Entry 7KTC (X-ray diffraction, 1.65 A resolution); this record covers chains A and T of the 4 polymer chains in the assembly.

# Chain A
Molecule: DNA-directed DNA/RNA polymerase mu
Organism: Homo sapiens
Notes: EC 2.7.7.7
Reference sequence: Q9NP87 (DPOLM_HUMAN); residue numbers follow UniProt; this construct covers 132-397, 410-494
Chain sequence (356 residues; numbered 127 to 494; 12 numbers in that range are skipped by the numbering (no residue carries them; nothing is unmodelled there); the number before each row is that of its first residue):
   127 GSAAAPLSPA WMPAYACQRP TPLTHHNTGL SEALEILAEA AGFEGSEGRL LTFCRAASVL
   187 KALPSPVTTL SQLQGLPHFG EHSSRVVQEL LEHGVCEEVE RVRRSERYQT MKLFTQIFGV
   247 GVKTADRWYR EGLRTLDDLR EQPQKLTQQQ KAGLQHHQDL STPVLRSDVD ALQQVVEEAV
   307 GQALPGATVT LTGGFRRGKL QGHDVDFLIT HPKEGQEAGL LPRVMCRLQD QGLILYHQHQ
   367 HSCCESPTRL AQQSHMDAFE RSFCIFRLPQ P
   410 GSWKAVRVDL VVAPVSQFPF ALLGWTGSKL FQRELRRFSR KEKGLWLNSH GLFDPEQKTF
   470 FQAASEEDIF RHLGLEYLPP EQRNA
Unresolved in the structure: 127-137, 365-383
Covalent attachments: 2,3-dihydroxy-1,4-dithiobutane (DTT) linked to Cys180
Construct notes: expression tag (127-131); conflict Gly410 (Pro in Q9NP87)
Bound ions: Mn2+ site 1 near His219 (its only coordinating residue here); Na+: Thr241, Ile243, Val246 (shared with 1 residue of chain P); Mn2+ site 2: Asp330, Asp332 (together with pyrophosphate) (shared with 1 residue of chain P); Mn2+ site 3: Asp332, Asp418 (shared with 1 residue of chain P); Mn2+ site 4: Glu386, His459
Residues lining bound ligands: pyrophosphate (PPV): Gly319, Gly320, Arg323, Lys325, Gly328, His329, Asp330, Asp332
Curated features (UniProtKB/Swiss-Prot):
  - region: Arg323 to Asp332 (Involved in ssDNA binding)
  - binding site (Mg(2+)): Asp330, Asp332, Asp418
  - site: Gly433 (Responsible for the low discrimination between dNTP and rNTP)
Reported in the primary citation:
  - mutagenesis - R445A: increased catalytic activity on dGTP misinsertion
  - Mn2+ coordination: Asp330
  - mutagenesis - K438D: decreased catalytic activity on Mg2+-dependent dGTP:At
  - mutagenesis - K438D (23-fold): decreased catalytic activity on :Ct insertion
  - mutagenesis - K438D: unchanged catalytic activity on in the presence of Mn2+
  - mutagenesis - Q441A: unchanged catalytic activity on 8-oxodGTP

# Chain T
Molecule: 9-nt DNA strand
Sequence (9 nucleotides; each row starts with the number of its first residue):
     1 CGGCCTACG
Bound ions: Mn2+ near DG2 (its only coordinating residue here)

# Interface between chain A and chain T
Contacting residue pairs (23):
  Gly174(A) - DC4(T)  base contact
  Leu177(A) - DC4(T)  phosphate contact
  Leu177(A) - DC5(T)  phosphate contact
  Gln364(A) - DG9(T)  phosphate contact
  Phe385(A) - DG9(T)  phosphate contact
  Glu386(A) - DC8(T)  sugar contact
  Glu386(A) - DG9(T)  hydrogen bond to the phosphate
  Arg387(A) - DA7(T)  hydrogen bond to the base
  Arg387(A) - DC8(T)  hydrogen bond to the sugar
  Arg387(A) - DG9(T)  hydrogen bond to the phosphate
  Phe389(A) - DG9(T)  sugar contact
  Arg442(A) - DC5(T)  salt bridge to the phosphate
  Arg445(A) - DC5(T)  hydrogen bond to the base
  Arg445(A) - DT6(T)  hydrogen bond to the base
  Arg446(A) - DC5(T)  sugar contact
  Arg449(A) - DT6(T)  salt bridge to the phosphate
  Lys450(A) - DG3(T)  hydrogen bond to the phosphate
  Lys450(A) - DC4(T)  salt bridge to the phosphate
  Leu456(A) - DT6(T)  sugar contact
  Asn457(A) - DT6(T)  phosphate contact
  Asn457(A) - DA7(T)  hydrogen bond to the phosphate
  His459(A) - DA7(T)  phosphate contact
  His459(A) - DC8(T)  salt bridge to the phosphate
Other interface residues (no listed pair), chain A (17 interface residues in all): Arg181, Lys438

# Overview
17 residues of chain A face 7 of chain T across their interface, with 8 hydrogen bonds and 4 salt bridges.
Polar pairs include Arg387(A)-DA7(T), Arg445(A)-DC5(T) and Arg445(A)-DT6(T). Bound to chain A: pyrophosphate.
The paper reports that R445A of chain A increases catalytic activity on dGTP misinsertion; Mn2+ coordination
by Asp330(A); 3 substitutions were tested in all.
Here chain A is DNA-directed DNA/RNA polymerase mu (Homo sapiens) and chain T is a 9-nt DNA strand. Entry 7KTC
(DNA Polymerase Mu, 8-oxodGTP:Ct Product State Ternary Complex, 10 mM Mn2+ (120min)) was determined by X-ray
diffraction, deposited together with 7KSS, 7KST, 7KSU, 7KSV, 7KSW, 7KSX and 25 further entries.
